PDB entry 8ACW | X-ray diffraction, 3.40 A resolution | chains A and F of the 6 polymer chains in the assembly

Chain A:
Name: Na(+)-translocating NADH-quinone reductase subunit A
Organism: Vibrio cholerae
Notes: EC 7.2.1.1; engineered mutation(s): N-terminal His tag
UniProt: A0A655PZA5 (A0A655PZA5_VIBCL); residues 1-446 here correspond to UniProt positions 17-462 (UniProt number = residue number + 16)
Amino-acid sequence (468 residues; row label = number of the first residue in the row; numbers below 1 keep their minus sign (Met-21 is residue -21)):
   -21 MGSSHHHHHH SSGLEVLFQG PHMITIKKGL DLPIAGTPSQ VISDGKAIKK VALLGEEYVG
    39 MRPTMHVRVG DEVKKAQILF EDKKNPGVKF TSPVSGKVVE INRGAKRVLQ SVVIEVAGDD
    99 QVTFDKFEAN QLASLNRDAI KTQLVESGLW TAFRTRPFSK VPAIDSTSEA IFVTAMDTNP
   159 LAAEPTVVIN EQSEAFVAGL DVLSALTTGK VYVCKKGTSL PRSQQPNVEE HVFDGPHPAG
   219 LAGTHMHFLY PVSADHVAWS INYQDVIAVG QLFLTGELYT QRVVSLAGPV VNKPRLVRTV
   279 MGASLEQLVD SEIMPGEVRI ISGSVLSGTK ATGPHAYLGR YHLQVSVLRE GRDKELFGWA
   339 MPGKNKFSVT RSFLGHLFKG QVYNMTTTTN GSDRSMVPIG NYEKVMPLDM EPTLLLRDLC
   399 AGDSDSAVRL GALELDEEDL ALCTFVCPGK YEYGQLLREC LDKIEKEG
Disordered / not traced: -21 to 0, 330-377
Sequence notes: initiating methionine (-21); expression tag (-20 to 0)

Chain F:
Name: Na(+)-translocating NADH-quinone reductase subunit F
Organism: Vibrio cholerae
Notes: EC 7.2.1.1
UniProt: A0A085ST13 (A0A085ST13_VIBCL); residues 1-408 here = UniProt positions 1-408
Amino-acid sequence (408 residues; each row starts with the number of its first residue):
     1 MSTIIFGVVM FTLIILALVL VILFAKSKLV PTGDITISIN GDPEKAIVTQ PGGKLLTALA
    61 GAGVFVSSAC GGGGSCGQCR VKIKSGGGDI LPTELDHISK GEAREGERLA CQVAVKADMD
   121 LELPEEIFGV KKWECTVISN DNKATFIKEL KLAIPDGESV PFRAGGYIQI EAPAHHVKYA
   181 DFDVPEKYRG DWDKFNLFRY ESKVDEPIIR AYSMANYPEE FGIIMLNVRI ATPPPNNPNV
   241 PPGQMSSYIW SLKAGDKCTI SGPFGEFFAK DTDAEMVFIG GGAGMAPMRS HIFDQLKRLK
   301 SKRKMSYWYG ARSKREMFYV EDFDGLAAEN DNFVWHCALS DPQPEDNWTG YTGFIHNVLY
   361 ENYLKDHEAP EDCEYYMCGP PMMNAAVINM LKNLGVEEEN ILLDDFGG
Disordered / not traced: 408
Bound ions: 2Fe-2S cluster Fe: Cys70, Cys76, Cys79, Cys111
Small-molecule neighbours:
  - FAD (flavin-adenine dinucleotide): Gln78, Tyr167, Arg210, Ala211, Tyr212, Ser213, Asn227, Val228, Arg229, Ala231, Thr232, Pro233, Pro234, Val240, Pro241, Pro242, Gly243, Gln244, Met245, Ser246, Ala283, Asp404, Phe406
  - 2Fe-2S cluster (FES): Leu56, Ser68, Ala69, Cys70, Gly71, Gly74, Ser75, Cys76, Gly77, Cys79, Leu109, Cys111
What the authors report for this chain:
  - mutagenesis - C70A: abolished binding to 2Fe-2S cluster

How chain A and chain F interact:
Pairs across the interface - 19 pairs, chain A then chain F:
  Arg40(A) - Glu397(F)  salt bridge
  Thr42(A) - Asp372(F)
  Lys61(A) - Glu371(F)
  Lys61(A) - Asp372(F)  salt bridge
  Lys61(A) - Asn400(F)
  Lys62(A) - Glu399(F)
  Lys84(A) - Lys392(F)
  Lys84(A) - Asn393(F)
  Lys84(A) - Gly395(F)  hydrogen bond (backbone-backbone)
  Arg85(A) - Glu368(F)
  Arg85(A) - Pro370(F)
  Arg85(A) - Glu371(F)  salt bridge
  Arg85(A) - Leu394(F)  hydrogen bond (side chain-backbone)
  Asp403(A) - Lys100(F)  salt bridge
  Glu445(A) - Ser99(F)
  Glu445(A) - Lys100(F)
  Glu445(A) - Gly101(F)  hydrogen bond (backbone-backbone)
  Gly446(A) - Gly101(F)
  Gly446(A) - Arg104(F)  hydrogen bond (backbone-side chain)
Also at the interface, not in a pair above, chain A (11 interface residues in all): Pro41, Met43

In short:
Chain A and chain F form an interface of 11 and 15 residues respectively; the contacts include 4 hydrogen
bonds and 4 salt bridges. Among the polar pairs are Arg40(A)-Glu397(F), Lys61(A)-Asp372(F) and
Arg85(A)-Glu371(F). Chain F binds flavin-adenine dinucleotide and 2Fe-2S cluster. From the paper: C70A of
chain F abolishes binding to 2Fe-2S cluster.
Chain A is Na(+)-translocating NADH-quinone reductase subunit A and chain F is Na(+)-translocating
NADH-quinone reductase subunit F, both from Vibrio cholerae; the structure, X-ray structure of Na+-NQR from
Vibrio cholerae at 3.4 A resolution, was determined by X-ray diffraction (same publication as 8A1T, 8A1U,
8A1V, 8A1W, 8A1X, 8A1Y and 8ACY).
